5CZD - chains A and B; structure by X-ray diffraction, 2.34 A resolution.

# Chain A
Molecule: Malonyl-CoA-[acyl-carrier-protein] transacylase
Source organism: Streptomyces halstedii
Reference sequence: Q76KY5 (Q76KY5_STRHA); residues 1-327 here = UniProt positions 1-327
Amino-acid sequence (343 residues; row label = number of the first residue in the row; numbers below 1 keep their minus sign (Met-15 is residue -15)):
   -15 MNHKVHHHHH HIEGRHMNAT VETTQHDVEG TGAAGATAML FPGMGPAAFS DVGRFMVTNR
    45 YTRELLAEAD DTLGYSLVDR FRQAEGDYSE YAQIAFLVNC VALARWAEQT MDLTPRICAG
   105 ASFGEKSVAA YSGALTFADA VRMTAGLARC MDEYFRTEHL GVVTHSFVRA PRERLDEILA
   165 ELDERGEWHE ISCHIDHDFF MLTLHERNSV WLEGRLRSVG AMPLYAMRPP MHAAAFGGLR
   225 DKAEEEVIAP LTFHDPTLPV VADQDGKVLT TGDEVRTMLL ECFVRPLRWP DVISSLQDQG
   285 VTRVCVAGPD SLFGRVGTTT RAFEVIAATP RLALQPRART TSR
Not modelled in the structure: -15 to 19, 321-327
Differences from the reference sequence: expression tag (-15 to 0); engineered mutation Cys266 (Ser in Q76KY5)
Small-molecule neighbours: 1,1'-ethane-1,2-diyldipyrrolidine-2,5-dione / 4'-phosphopantetheine: Met28, Gly29, Pro30, Tyr72, Gln77, Ser106, Phe107, Glu109, Lys110, Met135, Ser150, Tyr209, Met211, Arg212, Pro213, Met215, His216, Leu263, Cys266, Phe267, Ser295, Leu296
What the authors report for this chain:
  - binding site for 1,1'-ethane-1,2-diyldipyrrolidine-2,5-dione: Cys266
  - binding site for 4'-phosphopantetheine: Tyr72, Met211, Ser295
  - mutagenesis - R153A/S266C, M206A/S266C, S266C/R299A: decreased binding to Acyl-carrier-protein (chain B)
  - mutagenesis - S266C/R299A: decreased binding to VinP1LdACP
  - mutagenesis - R153A/S266C, M206A/S266C: unchanged binding to VinP1LdACP
  - specificity-determining residues: Met206 (by similarity / conservation)
  - specificity-determining residues: Leu131 (proposed by the authors, not directly observed)

# Chain B
Molecule: Acyl-carrier-protein
Source organism: Streptomyces halstedii
Reference sequence: Q76KY4 (Q76KY4_STRHA); numbering as in UniProt (aligned over 1-82)
Amino-acid sequence (85 residues; row label = number of the first residue in the row; numbers below 1 keep their minus sign (Gly-2 is residue -2)):
    -2 GSHMWDAQFE NLLRRYLPFL SADQPLEQDI NLRDIGLDSL GTVELLSELE NTYDVHFQDE
    58 ALTKETFETP GVLWKTLSQM VEPRH
Not modelled in the structure: -2 to 0, 78-82
Glycans and other covalent adducts: 4'-phosphopantetheine (PNS) linked to Ser36
Differences from the reference sequence: expression tag (-2 to 0)
What the authors report for this chain:
  - post-translational modification sites: Ser36
  - binding site for 4'-phosphopantetheine: Ser36

# Interface between chain A and chain B
Residue-residue contacts - 26 pairs, chain A then chain B:
  Val152(A) - Val40(B)  hydrophobic
  Arg153(A) - Glu47(B)  salt bridge
  Arg153(A) - His53(B)
  Arg153(A) - Phe54(B)
  Phe183(A) - Leu37(B)  hydrophobic
  Arg201(A) - Gln55(B)
  Arg201(A) - Asp56(B)  hydrogen bond (backbone-backbone)
  Arg201(A) - Leu59(B)
  Arg201(A) - Thr60(B)
  Ser202(A) - Gln55(B)
  Ser202(A) - Asp56(B)
  Gly204(A) - His53(B)
  Gly204(A) - Leu59(B)
  Ala205(A) - Leu59(B)
  Met206(A) - Thr39(B)
  Met206(A) - Leu43(B)  hydrophobic
  Met206(A) - Leu59(B)
  Met206(A) - Phe64(B)  hydrophobic
  Leu208(A) - Lys61(B)  hydrogen bond (backbone-side chain)
  Ser295(A) - Leu37(B)
  Leu296(A) - Leu37(B)
  Arg299(A) - Asp35(B)  salt bridge
  Arg299(A) - Leu37(B)
  Arg299(A) - Gly38(B)
  Val300(A) - Leu37(B)
  Arg315(A) - Phe16(B)
Interface residues without a listed pair, chain A (15 interface residues in all): Pro207
Interface residues without a listed pair, chain B (19 interface residues in all): Pro15, Ser36, Glu41
Interface features reported in the paper:
  - specific contacts: Arg153(A)-Glu47(B) (salt bridge), Met206(A)-Thr39(B) (hydrophobic contact), Met206(A)-Leu43(B) (hydrophobic contact), Met206(A)-Leu59(B) (hydrophobic contact), Met206(A)-Phe64(B) (hydrophobic contact), Arg299(A)-Asp35(B)
  - hot spots on chain A (mutagenesis) - M206A: decreased binding to Acyl-carrier-protein (chain B)

# Overview
The interface between chain A and chain B involves 15 residues on one side and 19 on the other; the contacts
include 2 hydrogen bonds and 2 salt bridges. Among the polar pairs are Arg153(A)-Glu47(B), Arg299(A)-Asp35(B)
and Leu208(A)-Lys61(B). The authors report a salt bridge between Arg153(A) and Glu47(B); hydrophobic contacts
between Met206(A) and Thr39(B), Met206(A) and Leu43(B) and Met206(A) and Leu59(B) among others; a contact
between Arg299(A) and Asp35(B). From the paper: a binding site for 4'-phosphopantetheine at Tyr72(A),
Met211(A) and Ser36(B) among others; R153A/S266C, M206A/S266C and S266C/R299A of chain A, among others, reduce
binding to Acyl-carrier-protein (chain B).
Here chain A is Malonyl-CoA-[acyl-carrier-protein] transacylase and chain B is Acyl-carrier-protein, both from
Streptomyces halstedii. Entry 5CZD (The complex structure of VinK with VinL) was determined by X-ray
diffraction together with 5CZC from the same study.
